Entry 2H7H (X-ray diffraction, 2.30 A resolution); this record covers chains X and B of the 4 polymer chains in the assembly.

# Chain X
Molecule: 19-nt DNA strand
Sequence (19 nucleotides; each row starts with the number of its first residue):
   201 CGTCGATGACTCATCGACG

# Chain B
Name: Viral jun transforming protein
Source organism: Avian sarcoma virus
Notes: fragment: basic region leucine zipper of v-jun (residues 210-271)
UniProt: P05411 (JUN_AVIS1); residues 1-62 here correspond to UniProt positions 210-271 (UniProt number = residue number + 209)
Sequence (62 residues; row label = number of the first residue in the row):
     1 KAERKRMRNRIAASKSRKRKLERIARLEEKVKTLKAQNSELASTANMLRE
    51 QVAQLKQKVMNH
Disordered / not traced: 59-62

# How chain X and chain B interact
Pairs across the interface - 12 pairs, chain X then chain B:
  DC204(X) - Arg8(B)  salt bridge to the phosphate
  DG205(X) - Arg8(B)  salt bridge to the phosphate
  DA206(X) - Ala12(B)  phosphate contact
  DA206(X) - Lys15(B)  salt bridge to the phosphate
  DA206(X) - Arg19(B)  salt bridge to the phosphate
  DT207(X) - Asn9(B)  base contact
  DT207(X) - Ala12(B)  base contact
  DT207(X) - Ala13(B)  base contact
  DT207(X) - Ser16(B)  hydrogen bond to the phosphate
  DT207(X) - Arg19(B)  salt bridge to the phosphate
  DG208(X) - Lys20(B)  salt bridge to the phosphate
  DA209(X) - Arg17(B)  base contact

# Overview
The interface between chain X and chain B involves 6 residues on one side and 9 on the other; the contacts
include 1 hydrogen bond and 6 salt bridges. Polar contacts include DT207(X)-Ser16(B), DC204(X)-Arg8(B) and
DG205(X)-Arg8(B).
Chain X is a 19-nt DNA strand and chain B is Viral jun transforming protein (Avian sarcoma virus); the
structure, Crystal structure of the JUN BZIP homodimer complexed with AP-1 DNA, was determined by X-ray
diffraction.
